7FO5 - chains A and B; structure by X-ray diffraction, 1.71 A resolution.

Chain A:
Protein: Pre-mRNA-splicing factor 8
Source organism: Saccharomyces cerevisiae S288C
Reference sequence: P33334 (PRP8_YEAST); residues 1836-2090 here = UniProt positions 1836-2090
Chain sequence (258 residues; each row starts with the number of its first residue):
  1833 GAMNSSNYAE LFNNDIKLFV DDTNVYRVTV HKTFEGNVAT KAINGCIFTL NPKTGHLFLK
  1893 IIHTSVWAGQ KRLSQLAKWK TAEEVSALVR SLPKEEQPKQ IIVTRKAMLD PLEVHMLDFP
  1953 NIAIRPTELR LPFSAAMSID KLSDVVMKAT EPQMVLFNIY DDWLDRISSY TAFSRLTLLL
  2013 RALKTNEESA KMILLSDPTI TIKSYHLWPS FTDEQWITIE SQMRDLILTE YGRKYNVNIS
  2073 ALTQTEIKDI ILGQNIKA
Unresolved in the structure: 2070-2090
Sequence notes: expression tag (1833-1835)
UniProt features mapped onto this chain:
  - mutagenesis: Asp1853 (D1853A: Alters protein folding. Severely impaired growth. Strongly reduced growth at 35 degrees Celsius; when associated with A-1854; D1853N: Reduced growth at 30 degrees Celsius ...), Asp1854 (D1854A: Reduced growth at 30 degrees Celsius. Strongly reduced growth at 16 degrees Celsius. Strongly reduced growth at 35 degrees Celsius; when associated with A-1853 ...), Thr1855 (T1855A: Reduced growth at 30 degrees Celsius. Strongly reduced growth at 16 degrees Celsius), Thr1936 (T1936A: Reduced growth at 30 degrees Celsius. Strongly reduced growth at 16 degrees Celsius), Arg1937 (R1937K: Severely impaired growth. Reduced growth at 30 degrees Celsius. Strongly reduced growth at 16 degrees Celsius)

Chain B:
Protein: A1 cistron-splicing factor AAR2
Source organism: Saccharomyces cerevisiae S288C
Reference sequence: P32357 (AAR2_YEAST); aligned to UniProt positions 1-317 over residues 1-317
Chain sequence (308 residues; row label = number of the first residue in the row; note: 13 numbers in that range are skipped by the numbering (no residue carries them; nothing is unmodelled there); numbers below 1 keep their minus sign (Gly-3 is residue -3)):
    -3 GAMAMNTVPF TSAPIEVTIG IDQYSFNVKE NQPFHGIKDI PIGHVHVIHF QHADNSSMRY
    57 GYWFDCRMGN FYIQYDPKDG LYKMMEERDG AKFENIVHNF KERQMMVSYP KIDEDDTWYN
   117 LTEFVQMDKI RKIVRKDENQ FSYVDSSMTT VQENEL
   166 SSSSSDPAHS LNYTVINFKS REAIRPGHEM EDFLDKSYYL NTVMLQGIFK NSSNYFGELQ
   226 FAFLNAMFFG NYGSSLQWHA MIELICSSAT VPKHMLDKLD EILYYQIKTL PEQYSDILLN
   286 ERVWNICLYS SFQKNSLHNT EKIMENKYPE LL
Unresolved in the structure: -3 to 0, 166-169
Sequence notes: expression tag (-3 to 0); conflict Ser166 (Leu153 in P32357), Ser167 (Lys154 in P32357), Ser170 (Asp in P32357)
Small-molecule neighbours: VWL (N-(4-aminophenyl)-5-methylfuran-3-carboxamide): Gln19, Ser21, His45, Arg55, Met232, Phe233, Phe234, Gly235, Pro276, Tyr279, Ile282
UniProt features mapped onto this chain:
  - region: Leu261 to Ile282 (Leucine-zipper)
  - modified residue: Ser253 (Phosphoserine), Thr274 (Phosphothreonine)

Interface between chain A and chain B:
Pairs across the interface (18; chain A residue first):
  Gln1907(A) with Met195(B); Leu199(B)
  Leu1908(A) with Met195(B), hydrophobic
  Trp1911(A) with Glu194(B); Met195(B), hydrophobic; Phe198(B), hydrophobic
  Asp1942(A) with Lys184(B), salt bridge; Phe198(B)
  Glu1945(A) with Lys184(B), salt bridge
  Val1946(A) with Ile189(B), hydrophobic; Glu194(B); Phe198(B), hydrophobic
  His1947(A) with Glu194(B), salt bridge
  Leu1949(A) with Lys184(B); Ser185(B); Arg186(B); Ile189(B), hydrophobic
  Asp1950(A) with Arg186(B), salt bridge

In short:
Chain A and chain B form an interface of 9 and 8 residues respectively, with 4 salt bridges. Polar pairs
include Asp1942(A)-Lys184(B), Glu1945(A)-Lys184(B) and His1947(A)-Glu194(B). Ligands of chain B: compound VWL.
From UniProt: 5 mutagenesis sites on chain A.
Here chain A is Pre-mRNA-splicing factor 8 and chain B is A1 cistron-splicing factor AAR2, both from
Saccharomyces cerevisiae S288C. Entry 7FO5 (PanDDA analysis group deposition -- Aar2/RNaseH in complex with
fragment P07G11 from the F2X-Universal Library) was determined by X-ray diffraction together with 5ST0, 5ST1,
5ST2, 5ST3, 5ST4, 5ST5 and 248 further entries from the same study.
